PDB entry 3TGB | X-ray diffraction, 1.35 A resolution | chain A

Chain A:
Name: Nitrophorin-4
From: Rhodnius prolixus
UniProt: Q94734 (NP4_RHOPR); residues 1-184 here correspond to UniProt positions 22-205 (UniProt number = residue number + 21)
Sequence (184 residues; each row starts with the number of its first residue):
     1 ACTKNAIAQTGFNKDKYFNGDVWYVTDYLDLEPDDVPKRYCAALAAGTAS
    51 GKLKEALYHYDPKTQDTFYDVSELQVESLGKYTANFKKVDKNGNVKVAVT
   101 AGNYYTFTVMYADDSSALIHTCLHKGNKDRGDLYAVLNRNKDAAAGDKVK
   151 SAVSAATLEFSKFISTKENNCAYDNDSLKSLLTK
Sequence notes: engineered mutation R130 (Leu151 in Q94734)
Disulfide bonds: C2-C122, C41-C171
Bound ions: heme Fe: H59 (together with imidazole)
Small-molecule neighbours: heme (HEM): V25, Y28, V36, P37, Y40, A42, L44, E55, L57, H59, F68, D70, F86, K88, Y105, F107, I119, T121, L123, K125, R130, L133, T166
Curated features (UniProtKB/Swiss-Prot):
  - binding site (heme): H59

In short:
Ligands of chain A: heme. Curated annotation (UniProt) lists heme-binding residue H59.
Chain A is Nitrophorin-4 (Rhodnius prolixus); the structure, Crystal structure of L130R mutant of Nitrophorin
4 from Rhodnius prolixus complexed with imidazole at pH ..., was determined by X-ray diffraction together with
3TGA from the same study.
